Entry 1KK1 (X-ray diffraction, 1.80 A resolution); this record covers chain A.

Chain A:
Name: eIF2gamma
From: Pyrococcus abyssi
UniProt: Q9V1G0 (IF2G_PYRAB); residues 1-410 here correspond to UniProt positions 2-411 (UniProt number = residue number + 1)
Amino-acid sequence (410 residues; each row starts with the number of its first residue):
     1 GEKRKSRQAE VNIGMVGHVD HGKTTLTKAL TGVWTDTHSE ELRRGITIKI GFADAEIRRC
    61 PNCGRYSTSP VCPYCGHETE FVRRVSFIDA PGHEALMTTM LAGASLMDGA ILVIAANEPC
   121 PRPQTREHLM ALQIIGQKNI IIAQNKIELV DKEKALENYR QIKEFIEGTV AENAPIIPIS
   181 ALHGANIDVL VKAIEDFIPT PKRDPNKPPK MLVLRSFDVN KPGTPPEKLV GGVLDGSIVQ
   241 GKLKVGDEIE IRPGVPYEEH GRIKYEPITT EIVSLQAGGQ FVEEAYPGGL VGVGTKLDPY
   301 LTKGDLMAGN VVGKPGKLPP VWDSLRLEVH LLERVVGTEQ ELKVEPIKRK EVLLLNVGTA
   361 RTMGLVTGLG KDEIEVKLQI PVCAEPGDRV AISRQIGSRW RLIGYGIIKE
Disordered / not traced: 1-5, 37-38, 224-227, 337-338
Sequence notes: engineered mutation Asp235 (Gly236 in Q9V1G0)
Swiss-Prot annotation at these positions:
  - region: Gly17 to Thr24 (G1), Gly45 to Lys49 (G2), Asp89 to Gly92 (G3), Asn145 to Glu148 (G4), Ser180 to Leu182 (G5)
  - binding site (GTP): Asp20 to Thr25, Asn145 to Glu148, Ser180 to Leu182
  - binding site (Mg(2+)): Asp20, Thr24, Gly45, Thr47
  - binding site (Zn(2+)): Cys60, Cys63, Cys72, Cys75
Metal / ion sites: Mg2+: Thr24 (together with GMP-PNP); Zn2+: Cys60, Cys63, Cys72, Cys75
Small-molecule neighbours: GMP-PNP (GNP; phosphoaminophosphonic acid-guanylate ester): His18, Val19, Asp20, His21, Gly22, Lys23, Thr24, Thr25, Asn145, Lys146, Glu148, Leu149, Ser180, Ala181, Leu182
Reported in the primary citation:
  - conformationally variable residues (loop rearrangement): Pro91
  - specificity-determining residues: Thr98, Thr99, Ala308 (by similarity / conservation)
  - mutagenesis - G235D: increased expression
  - mutagenesis - G235D: unchanged binding to aIF2 trimer

Summary:
Chain A binds GMP-PNP. The Zn2+ site is built by Cys60, Cys63, Cys72 and Cys75. UniProt lists 13 GTP-binding
residues, 4 Mg2+-binding residues and 4 Zn2+-binding residues. From the paper: G235D increases expression;
specificity determinants Thr98, Thr99 and Ala308.
Chain A is eIF2gamma (Pyrococcus abyssi); the structure, Structure of the large gamma subunit of initiation
factor eIF2 from Pyrococcus abyssi-G235D mutant complexed with ..., was determined by X-ray diffraction,
deposited together with 1KJZ, 1KK0, 1KK2 and 1KK3.
